Entry 7YDP (electron microscopy, 3.10 A resolution); this record covers chains A and B of the 5 polymer chains in the assembly.

Chain A:
Protein: engineered miniGas
Organism: Homo sapiens
Chain sequence (361 residues; row label = number of the first residue in the row; note: 26 numbers in that range are skipped by the numbering (no residue carries them; nothing is unmodelled there)):
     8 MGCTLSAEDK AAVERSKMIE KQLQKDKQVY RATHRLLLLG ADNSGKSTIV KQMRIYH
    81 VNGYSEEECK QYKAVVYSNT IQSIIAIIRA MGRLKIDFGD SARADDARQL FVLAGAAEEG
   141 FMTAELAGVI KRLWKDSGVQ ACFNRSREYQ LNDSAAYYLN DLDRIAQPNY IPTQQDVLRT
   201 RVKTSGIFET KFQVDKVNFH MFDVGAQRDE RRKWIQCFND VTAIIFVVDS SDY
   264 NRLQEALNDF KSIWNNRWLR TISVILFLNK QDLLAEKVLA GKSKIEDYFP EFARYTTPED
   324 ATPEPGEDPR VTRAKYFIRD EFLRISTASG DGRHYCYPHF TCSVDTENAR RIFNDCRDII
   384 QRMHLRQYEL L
Not modelled in the structure: 8-11, 81-203, 393-394

Chain B:
Protein: Guanine nucleotide-binding protein G(I)/G(S)/G(T) subunit beta-1
Organism: Homo sapiens
Reference sequence: P62873 (GBB1_HUMAN); residue numbers follow UniProt; this construct covers 2-340
Chain sequence (345 residues; row label = number of the first residue in the row; numbers below 1 keep their minus sign (Met-4 is residue -4)):
    -4 MGSLLQSELD QLRQEAEQLK NQIRDARKAC ADATLSQITN NIDPVGRIQM RTRRTLRGHL
    56 AKIYAMHWGT DSRLLVSASQ DGKLIIWDSY TTNKVHAIPL RSSWVMTCAY APSGNYVACG
   116 GLDNICSIYN LKTREGNVRV SRELAGHTGY LSCCRFLDDN QIVTSSGDTT CALWDIETGQ
   176 QTTTFTGHTG DVMSLSLAPD TRLFVSGACD ASAKLWDVRE GMCRQTFTGH ESDINAICFF
   236 PNGNAFATGS DDATCRLFDL RADQELMTYS HDNIICGITS VSFSKSGRLL LAGYDDFNCN
   296 VWDALKADRA GVLAGHDNRV SCLGVTDDGM AVATGSWDSF LKIWN
Not modelled in the structure: -4 to 2
Differences from the reference sequence: initiating methionine (-4); expression tag (-3 to 1)

Interface between chain A and chain B:
Contacting residue pairs (41):
  Glu15(A) - Arg68(B)  salt bridge
  Ala19(A) - Asn88(B)
  Arg22(A) - Lys89(B)
  Arg22(A) - Val90(B)
  Ser23(A) - Asn88(B)  hydrogen bond
  Ser23(A) - Lys89(B)
  Ile26(A) - Lys89(B)
  Ile26(A) - Val90(B)
  Ile26(A) - His91(B)
  Glu27(A) - Lys89(B)  salt bridge
  Leu30(A) - Gly53(B)
  Leu30(A) - Lys78(B)
  Leu30(A) - Lys89(B)
  Asp33(A) - Lys78(B)  salt bridge
  Lys34(A) - Leu55(B)
  Tyr37(A) - Leu55(B)  hydrophobic
  Tyr37(A) - Ala56(B)
  Tyr37(A) - Asp76(B)
  Arg42(A) - Trp99(B)
  Thr204(A) - Asn119(B)  hydrogen bond (backbone-side chain)
  Ser205(A) - Asp118(B)  hydrogen bond
  Gly206(A) - Asp118(B)  hydrogen bond (backbone-side chain)
  Gly206(A) - Asn119(B)
  Phe222(A) - Trp99(B)  hydrophobic
  Gln227(A) - Leu117(B)
  Gln227(A) - Tyr145(B)
  Arg228(A) - Gly162(B)  hydrogen bond (side chain-backbone)
  Arg232(A) - Asp228(B)  salt bridge
  Lys233(A) - Tyr145(B)
  Lys233(A) - Met188(B)
  Lys233(A) - Cys204(B)
  Lys233(A) - Asp228(B)  salt bridge
  Lys233(A) - Asn230(B)
  Lys233(A) - Asp246(B)  salt bridge
  Cys237(A) - Lys57(B)
  Cys237(A) - Trp99(B)
  Asn239(A) - Lys57(B)
  Asn239(A) - Trp332(B)
  Asp240(A) - Lys57(B)  salt bridge
  Trp281(A) - Asp290(B)
  Trp281(A) - Trp332(B)  hydrophobic
Interface residues without a listed pair, chain A (30 interface residues in all): Val20, Arg38, Ile207, Ala226, Trp234, Gln236, Phe238
Interface residues without a listed pair, chain B (32 interface residues in all): Gln75, Thr86, Ala92, Gly144, Asp163, Thr184, Asp186, Arg314

Overview:
The interface between chain A and chain B involves 30 residues on one side and 32 on the other; the contacts
include 5 hydrogen bonds and 7 salt bridges. Polar pairs include Glu15(A)-Arg68(B), Glu27(A)-Lys89(B) and
Asp33(A)-Lys78(B).
Here chain A is engineered miniGas and chain B is Guanine nucleotide-binding protein G(I)/G(S)/G(T) subunit
beta-1, both from Homo sapiens. Entry 7YDP (Cryo-EM structure of CD97/miniGs complex) was determined by
electron microscopy, deposited together with 7YDH and 7YDM.
